PDB entry 5WUL | X-ray diffraction, 1.87 A resolution | chains A and B

Chain A (and B):
Name: Short-chain dehydrogenase
From: Serratia marcescens
Notes: chain B of this document is another copy of the same molecule, construct and numbering; everything in this record applies to it too
Reference sequence: A0A192ICX3 (A0A192ICX3_SERMA); residues 1-249 here = UniProt positions 1-249
Amino-acid sequence (287 residues; numbered -37 to 249; the number before each row is that of its first residue; numbers below 1 keep their minus sign (Met-37 is residue -37)):
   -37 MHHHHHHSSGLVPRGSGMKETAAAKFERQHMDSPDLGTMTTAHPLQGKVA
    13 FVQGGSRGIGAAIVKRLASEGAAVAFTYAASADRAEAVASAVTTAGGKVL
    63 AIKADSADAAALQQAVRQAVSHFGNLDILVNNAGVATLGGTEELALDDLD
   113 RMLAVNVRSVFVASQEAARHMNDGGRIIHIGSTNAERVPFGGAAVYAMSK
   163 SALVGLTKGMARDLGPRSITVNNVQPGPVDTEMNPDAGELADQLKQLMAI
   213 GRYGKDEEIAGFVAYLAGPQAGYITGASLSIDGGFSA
Disordered / not traced: -37 to 4 (chain B: -37 to 4, 42-50, 192-208)
Differences from the reference sequence: expression tag (-37 to 0); engineered mutation Ala98 (Phe in A0A192ICX3), Leu202 (Phe in A0A192ICX3)
Reported in the primary citation:
  - catalytic residues: Asn118, Ser144, Tyr158, Lys162 (proposed by the authors, not directly observed)
  - contacts within the chain: Asn118-Ser161 (hydrogen bond), Tyr158-Ser161 (hydrogen bond), Ser161-Lys162 (hydrogen bond)
  - mutagenesis - A42S: unchanged catalytic activity

Interface between chain A and chain B:
Residue-residue contacts (72; chain A residue first):
  Arg28(A) - Gln232(B)  hydrogen bond
  Arg149(A) - Arg174(B)
  Lys170(A) - Ser248(B)  hydrogen bond (side chain-backbone)
  Lys170(A) - Ala249(B)
  Ala173(A) - Ala211(B)
  Arg174(A) - Leu209(B)  hydrogen bond (side chain-backbone)
  Arg174(A) - Met210(B)
  Arg174(A) - Ala211(B)
  Arg174(A) - Gly246(B)  hydrogen bond (side chain-backbone)
  Arg174(A) - Phe247(B)  hydrogen bond (side chain-backbone)
  Arg174(A) - Ala249(B)  hydrogen bond (side chain-backbone)
  Gly177(A) - Ala211(B)
  Gly177(A) - Ile212(B)
  Pro178(A) - Ala211(B)
  Gly189(A) - Tyr235(B)
  Pro190(A) - Tyr235(B)  hydrogen bond (backbone-side chain)
  Leu209(A) - Arg174(B)  hydrogen bond (backbone-side chain)
  Met210(A) - Arg174(B)
  Met210(A) - Tyr235(B)  hydrophobic
  Ala211(A) - Ala173(B)
  Ala211(A) - Arg174(B)
  Ala211(A) - Gly177(B)
  Ala211(A) - Pro178(B)
  Ile212(A) - Gly177(B)
  Ile212(A) - Gly234(B)
  Ile212(A) - Thr237(B)
  Arg214(A) - Gly234(B)
  Arg214(A) - Tyr235(B)
  Tyr215(A) - Tyr235(B)
  Gly216(A) - Tyr235(B)
  Glu220(A) - Tyr235(B)
  Gly223(A) - Tyr227(B)
  Gly223(A) - Gln232(B)
  Phe224(A) - Tyr227(B)  hydrogen bond (backbone-side chain)
  Tyr227(A) - Gly223(B)
  Tyr227(A) - Phe224(B)  hydrogen bond (side chain-backbone)
  Gln232(A) - Arg28(B)  hydrogen bond
  Gln232(A) - Gly223(B)
  Gly234(A) - Arg214(B)
  Tyr235(A) - Gly189(B)
  Tyr235(A) - Pro190(B)  hydrogen bond (side chain-backbone)
  Tyr235(A) - Met210(B)
  Tyr235(A) - Ile212(B)  hydrophobic
  Tyr235(A) - Arg214(B)
  Tyr235(A) - Tyr215(B)
  Tyr235(A) - Gly216(B)  hydrogen bond (side chain-backbone)
  Tyr235(A) - Glu220(B)
  Tyr235(A) - Ile243(B)
  Tyr235(A) - Asp244(B)  hydrogen bond (backbone-backbone)
  Tyr235(A) - Gly245(B)  hydrogen bond (backbone-backbone)
  Ile236(A) - Ser242(B)
  Ile236(A) - Ile243(B)  hydrophobic
  Thr237(A) - Asp244(B)
  Thr237(A) - Gly245(B)
  Thr237(A) - Gly246(B)  hydrogen bond (backbone-backbone)
  Ala239(A) - Ser242(B)
  Leu241(A) - Leu241(B)  hydrophobic
  Ser242(A) - Ile236(B)
  Ser242(A) - Ala239(B)
  Ser242(A) - Leu241(B)
  Ile243(A) - Tyr235(B)
  Ile243(A) - Ile236(B)  hydrophobic
  Asp244(A) - Tyr235(B)
  Asp244(A) - Thr237(B)
  Gly245(A) - Tyr235(B)  hydrogen bond (backbone-backbone)
  Gly245(A) - Thr237(B)
  Gly246(A) - Arg174(B)  hydrogen bond (backbone-side chain)
  Gly246(A) - Thr237(B)  hydrogen bond (backbone-backbone)
  Phe247(A) - Arg174(B)  hydrogen bond (backbone-side chain)
  Ser248(A) - Lys170(B)  hydrogen bond (backbone-side chain)
  Ala249(A) - Lys170(B)
  Ala249(A) - Arg174(B)  hydrogen bond (backbone-side chain)
Interface residues without a listed pair, chain B (38 interface residues in all): Arg149, Ser180, Ile181, Ile221

Summary:
35 residues of chain A face 38 of chain B across their interface; the contacts include 22 hydrogen bonds.
Among the polar pairs are Arg28(A)-Gln232(B), Lys170(A)-Ser248(B) and Arg174(A)-Leu209(B). The paper reports
catalytic residues Asn118(A), Ser144(A) and Tyr158(A) among others; A42S of chain A leaves catalytic activity
unchanged.
Chain A and chain B are both Short-chain dehydrogenase (Serratia marcescens); the structure, Serratia
marcescens short-chain dehydrogenase/reductase F98A/F202L, was determined by X-ray diffraction (same
publication as 5WUW and 5WVA).
